1WPP - chains A and B; structure by X-ray diffraction, 2.05 A resolution.

# Chain A (and B)
Name: Probable manganese-dependent inorganic pyrophosphatase
Organism: Streptococcus gordonii
Notes: EC 3.6.1.1; chain B of this document is another copy of the same molecule, construct and numbering; everything in this record applies to it too
UniProt: P95765 (PPAC_STRGC); residues 1-311 here = UniProt positions 1-311
Chain sequence (311 residues; each row starts with the number of its first residue):
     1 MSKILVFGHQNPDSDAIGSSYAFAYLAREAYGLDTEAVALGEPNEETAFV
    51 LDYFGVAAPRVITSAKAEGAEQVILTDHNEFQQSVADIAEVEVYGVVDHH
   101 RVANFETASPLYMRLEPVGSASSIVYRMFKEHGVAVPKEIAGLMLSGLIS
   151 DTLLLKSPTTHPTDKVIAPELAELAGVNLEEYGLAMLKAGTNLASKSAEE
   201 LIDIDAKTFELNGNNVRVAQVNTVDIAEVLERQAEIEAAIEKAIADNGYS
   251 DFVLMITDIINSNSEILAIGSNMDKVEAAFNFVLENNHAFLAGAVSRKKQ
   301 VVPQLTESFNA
Disordered / not traced: 1
Metal / ion sites: Zn2+ site 1: H9, D13, D77; Zn2+ site 2: D15, D77, H99, D151
UniProt features mapped onto this chain:
  - binding site (Mn(2+)): H9, D13, D15, D77, H99, D151
What the authors report for this chain:
  - Zn2+ coordination: D13, D15

# Chain A / chain B interface
Pairs across the interface (43):
  H99(A) - P110(B)
  H100(A) - P110(B)
  R101(A) - T107(B)  hydrogen bond (side chain-backbone)
  R101(A) - A108(B)
  R101(A) - S109(B)
  R101(A) - P110(B)
  V102(A) - E106(B)
  V102(A) - T107(B)  hydrogen bond (backbone-backbone)
  V102(A) - L111(B)  hydrophobic
  V102(A) - M113(B)  hydrophobic
  F105(A) - V102(B)  hydrophobic
  E106(A) - V102(B)
  E106(A) - A103(B)
  T107(A) - R101(B)  hydrogen bond (backbone-side chain)
  T107(A) - V102(B)  hydrogen bond (backbone-backbone)
  A108(A) - R101(B)
  S109(A) - R101(B)
  P110(A) - H99(B)
  P110(A) - H100(B)
  P110(A) - R101(B)
  P110(A) - P117(B)  hydrophobic
  L111(A) - V102(B)  hydrophobic
  L111(A) - L115(B)
  L111(A) - E116(B)  hydrogen bond (backbone-backbone)
  L111(A) - P117(B)
  Y112(A) - L115(B)
  Y112(A) - E116(B)
  Y112(A) - P117(B)
  Y112(A) - H161(B)
  M113(A) - V102(B)  hydrophobic
  M113(A) - M113(B)
  M113(A) - R114(B)
  M113(A) - L115(B)  hydrogen bond (backbone-backbone)
  R114(A) - M113(B)
  R114(A) - R114(B)
  L115(A) - L111(B)
  L115(A) - Y112(B)
  L115(A) - M113(B)  hydrogen bond (backbone-backbone)
  E116(A) - L111(B)
  P117(A) - P110(B)  hydrophobic
  P117(A) - L111(B)
  P117(A) - Y112(B)
  H161(A) - Y112(B)
Also at the interface, not in a pair above, chain A (20 interface residues in all): A103, K298
Also at the interface, not in a pair above, chain B (20 interface residues in all): F105, K298

# In short
The chain A/chain B interface involves 20 residues from each chain, with 7 hydrogen bonds. Polar pairs include
R101(A)-T107(B), V102(A)-T107(B) and L111(A)-E116(B). The Zn2+ site 1 is built by H9(A), D13(A) and D77(A).
Curated annotation (UniProt) lists 6 Mn2+-binding residues on chain A. From the paper: Zn2+ coordination by
D13(A) and D15(A).
Chain A and chain B are both Probable manganese-dependent inorganic pyrophosphatase (Streptococcus gordonii);
the structure, Structure of Streptococcus gordonii inorganic pyrophosphatase, was determined by X-ray
diffraction (same publication as 1WPN).
